PDB entry 7VA9 | electron microscopy, 3.08 A resolution | chains 7 and 8 of the 64 polymer chains in the assembly

# Chain 7
Protein: Light-harvesting protein B-875 alpha chain
From: Cereibacter sphaeroides 2.4.1
UniProtKB: Q3J1A4 (LHA1_RHOS4); residues 1-58 here = UniProt positions 1-58
Chain sequence (58 residues; numbered 1 to 58; the number before each row is that of its first residue):
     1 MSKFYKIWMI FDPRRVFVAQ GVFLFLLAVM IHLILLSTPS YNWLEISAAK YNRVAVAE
Disordered / not traced: 47-58
Curated features (UniProtKB/Swiss-Prot):
  - binding site (a bacteriochlorophyll): His-32
Ligand contacts:
  - bacteriochlorophyll a (BCL), molecule 1: Phe-4, Val-16, Gln-20, Phe-23, Ile-31
  - bacteriochlorophyll a (BCL), molecule 2: Leu-24, Phe-25, Ala-28, His-32, Leu-35, Tyr-41, Trp-43
  - bacteriochlorophyll a (BCL), molecule 3: Leu-24, Leu-27, Ala-28, Ile-31, His-32, Leu-35, Tyr-41
  - spheroidene (SPO), molecule 1: Phe-4, Lys-6, Ile-7, Ile-10
  - spheroidene (SPO), molecule 2: Gln-20, Phe-23, Leu-24, Leu-27, Met-30, Ile-31, Ile-34

# Chain 8
Protein: Light-harvesting protein B-875 beta chain
From: Cereibacter sphaeroides 2.4.1
UniProtKB: Q3J1A3 (LHB1_RHOS4); residue numbers follow UniProt; this construct covers 1-49
Chain sequence (49 residues; numbered 1 to 49; the number before each row is that of its first residue):
     1 MADKSDLGYT GLTDEQAQEL HSVYMSGLWL FSAVAIVAHL AVYIWRPWF
Disordered / not traced: 1-5
Curated features (UniProtKB/Swiss-Prot):
  - binding site (a bacteriochlorophyll): His-21, His-39
Ligand contacts:
  - bacteriochlorophyll a (BCL), molecule 1: His-21, Tyr-24, Met-25, Phe-49
  - bacteriochlorophyll a (BCL), molecule 2: Gly-27, Leu-30, Phe-31, Val-34, Ala-35, Ala-38, His-39, Val-42, Trp-45
  - bacteriochlorophyll a (BCL), molecule 3: Phe-31, Ser-32, Ala-35, Ile-36, His-39, Val-42, Tyr-43, Trp-48, Phe-49
  - 1,2-diacyl-sn-glycero-3-phosphocholine (PC1): Ala-38, Ala-41, Val-42, Ile-44, Trp-45
  - spheroidene (SPO): Val-23, Tyr-24, Gly-27, Leu-28, Leu-30, Phe-31

# How chain 7 and chain 8 interact
Contacting residue pairs (26):
  Phe-4(7) / His-21(8)
  Tyr-5(7) / Asp-14(8)
  Tyr-5(7) / Ala-17(8)
  Tyr-5(7) / Gln-18(8)  hydrogen bond
  Tyr-5(7) / His-21(8)
  Trp-8(7) / Thr-10(8)  hydrogen bond (backbone-side chain)
  Trp-8(7) / Leu-12(8)
  Trp-8(7) / Leu-20(8)  hydrophobic
  Trp-8(7) / His-21(8)  hydrogen bond
  Trp-8(7) / Tyr-24(8)  hydrophobic
  Met-9(7) / Gly-8(8)
  Met-9(7) / Tyr-9(8)
  Met-9(7) / Thr-10(8)  hydrogen bond (backbone-side chain)
  Met-9(7) / Leu-12(8)
  Met-9(7) / Thr-13(8)
  Met-9(7) / Asp-14(8)
  Met-9(7) / Ala-17(8)  hydrophobic
  Ile-10(7) / Tyr-9(8)  hydrophobic
  Ile-10(7) / Thr-10(8)
  Phe-11(7) / Thr-10(8)
  Asp-12(7) / Thr-10(8)
  Pro-13(7) / Leu-20(8)  hydrophobic
  Gln-20(7) / Tyr-24(8)  hydrogen bond
  Tyr-41(7) / Arg-46(8)  hydrogen bond (side chain-backbone)
  Tyr-41(7) / Pro-47(8)  hydrogen bond (side chain-backbone)
  Tyr-41(7) / Trp-48(8)
Also at the interface, not in a pair above, chain 7 (15 interface residues in all): Met-1, Ile-7, Phe-17, Leu-24, Ser-40
Also at the interface, not in a pair above, chain 8 (17 interface residues in all): Leu-7, Met-25, Phe-31

# Summary
15 residues of chain 7 and 17 residues of chain 8 are in contact; the contacts include 7 hydrogen bonds. Polar
contacts include Tyr-5(7)/Gln-18(8), Trp-8(7)/Thr-10(8) and Trp-8(7)/His-21(8). 3 bacteriochlorophyll a
molecules and one spheroidene molecule are bound between chain 7 and chain 8.
Here chain 7 is Light-harvesting protein B-875 alpha chain and chain 8 is Light-harvesting protein B-875 beta
chain, both from Cereibacter sphaeroides 2.4.1. Entry 7VA9 (Rba sphaeroides PufY-KO RC-LH1 dimer type-1) was
determined by electron microscopy (same publication as 7VB9, 7VNM, 7VOR, 7VOT and 7VOY).
